PDB entry 1HGJ | X-ray diffraction, 2.70 A resolution | chains B and F of the 6 polymer chains in the assembly

[Chain B (and F)]
Molecule: Hemagglutinin, chain HA1
Organism: Influenza A virus
Notes: chain F of this document is another copy of the same molecule, construct and numbering; everything in this record applies to it too
UniProtKB: P03437 (HEMA_IAAIC); residues 1-175 here correspond to UniProt positions 346-520 (UniProt number = residue number + 345)
Sequence (175 residues; numbered 1 to 175; the number before each row is that of its first residue):
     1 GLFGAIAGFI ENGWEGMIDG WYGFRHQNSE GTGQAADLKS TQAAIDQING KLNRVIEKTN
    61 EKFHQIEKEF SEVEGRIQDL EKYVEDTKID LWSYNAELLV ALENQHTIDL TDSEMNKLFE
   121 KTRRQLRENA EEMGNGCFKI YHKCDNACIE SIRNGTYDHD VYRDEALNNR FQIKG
Cystine bridges: C144-C148
Covalently attached groups: N-acetylglucosamine (NAG) linked to N154

[How chain B and chain F interact]
Contacting residue pairs - 55 pairs, chain B then chain F:
  F3(B) with L2(F), hydrophobic; F3(F), hydrophobic
  R54(B) with E97(F), salt bridge; A101(F)
  N60(B) with D90(F), hydrogen bond
  K62(B) with D86(F), salt bridge; D90(F), salt bridge
  Q65(B) with Y83(F)
  I66(B) with D79(F); L80(F), hydrophobic; Y83(F), hydrophobic
  K68(B) with Y83(F), hydrogen bond
  E74(B) with R76(F), salt bridge
  I77(B) with R76(F); I77(F), hydrophobic
  Q78(B) with R76(F)
  L80(B) with L80(F), hydrophobic
  E81(B) with R76(F), salt bridge
  V84(B) with L80(F), hydrophobic; Y83(F), hydrophobic; V84(F), hydrophobic
  E85(B) with Y83(F), hydrogen bond
  K88(B) with Y83(F), hydrogen bond; T87(F)
  L91(B) with L91(F), hydrophobic
  W92(B) with L91(F); Y94(F), hydrophobic
  N95(B) with L91(F); Y94(F)
  L99(B) with Y94(F)
  L102(B) with L102(F), hydrophobic
  S113(B) with L2(F), hydrogen bond (side chain-backbone)
  K117(B) with G1(F), hydrogen bond (side chain-backbone); L2(F); G4(F)
  R123(B) with E132(F), salt bridge
  R124(B) with F9(F); F119(F); E132(F), salt bridge
  R127(B) with E131(F), salt bridge; E132(F); M133(F); Y141(F), hydrogen bond
  E128(B) with E131(F); R170(F), salt bridge; F171(F)
  R163(B) with E131(F), salt bridge; R170(F), hydrogen bond (side chain-backbone)
  D164(B) with I173(F); K174(F), salt bridge; G175(F), hydrogen bond (side chain-backbone)
  L167(B) with F171(F), hydrophobic
  N168(B) with G175(F), hydrogen bond (side chain-backbone)
  F171(B) with F171(F), hydrophobic
  Q172(B) with G175(F)
Interface residues without a listed pair, chain B (37 interface residues in all): H64, F70, H106, D109, L110
Interface residues without a listed pair, chain F (32 interface residues in all): L98, Q105, G134

[Overview]
The interface between chain B and chain F involves 37 residues on one side and 32 on the other, with 10
hydrogen bonds and 11 salt bridges. Polar pairs include R54(B)-E97(F), K62(B)-D86(F) and K62(B)-D90(F).
N-acetylglucosamine is covalently linked to N154(B).
Both chains are Hemagglutinin, chain HA1 (Influenza A virus). Entry 1HGJ (Binding of influenza virus
hemagglutinin to analogs of its cell-surface receptor, sialic acid: analysis by proton ...) was determined by
X-ray diffraction (same publication as 1HGD, 1HGE, 1HGF, 1HGG, 1HGH and 1HGI).
